PDB entry 1XNV | X-ray diffraction, 2.30 A resolution | chains A and B

== Chain A (and B) ==
Molecule: propionyl-CoA carboxylase complex B subunit
Organism: Streptomyces coelicolor
Notes: EC 6.4.1.3; fragment: B subunit; chain B of this document is another copy of the same molecule, construct and numbering; everything in this record applies to it too
UniProt: Q9X4K7 (Q9X4K7_STRCO); residue numbers follow UniProt; this construct covers 1-530
Sequence (530 residues; each row starts with the number of its first residue):
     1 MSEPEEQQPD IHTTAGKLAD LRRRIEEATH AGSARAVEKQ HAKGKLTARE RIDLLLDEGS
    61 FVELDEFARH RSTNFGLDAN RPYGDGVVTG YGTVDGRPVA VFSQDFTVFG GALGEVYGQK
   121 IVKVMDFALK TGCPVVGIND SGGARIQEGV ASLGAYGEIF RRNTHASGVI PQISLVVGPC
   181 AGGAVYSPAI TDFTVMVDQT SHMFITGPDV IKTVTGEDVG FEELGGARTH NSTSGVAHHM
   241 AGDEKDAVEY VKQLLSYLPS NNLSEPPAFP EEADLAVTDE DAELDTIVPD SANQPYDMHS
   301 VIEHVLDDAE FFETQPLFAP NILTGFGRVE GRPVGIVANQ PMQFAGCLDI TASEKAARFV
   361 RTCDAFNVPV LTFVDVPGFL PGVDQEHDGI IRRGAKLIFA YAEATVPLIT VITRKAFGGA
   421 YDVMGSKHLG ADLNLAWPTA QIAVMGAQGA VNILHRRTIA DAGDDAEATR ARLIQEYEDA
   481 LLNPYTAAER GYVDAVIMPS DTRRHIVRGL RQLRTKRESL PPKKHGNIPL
Disordered / not traced: 1-9

== Chain A / chain B interface ==
Contacting residue pairs (211; chain A residue first):
  F75(A) - L454(B)  hydrophobic
  F75(A) - H455(B)
  E115(A) - R490(B)  salt bridge
  I146(A) - L454(B)  hydrophobic
  Q147(A) - L454(B)
  G149(A) - V444(B)
  V150(A) - I442(B)
  V150(A) - A443(B)  hydrophobic
  V150(A) - V444(B)
  V150(A) - T486(B)
  V150(A) - Y492(B)
  A151(A) - R490(B)
  A151(A) - Y492(B)
  L153(A) - G418(B)
  L153(A) - Y421(B)  hydrophobic
  L153(A) - D422(B)
  L153(A) - A443(B)
  L153(A) - V444(B)  hydrophobic
  G154(A) - H428(B)
  G154(A) - Y492(B)
  Y156(A) - D422(B)
  G157(A) - D422(B)  hydrogen bond (backbone-side chain)
  G157(A) - H428(B)
  G157(A) - L429(B)
  E158(A) - H428(B)
  F160(A) - I398(B)  hydrophobic
  F160(A) - D422(B)
  R161(A) - H428(B)  hydrogen bond (side chain-backbone)
  R161(A) - L429(B)
  T164(A) - I398(B)
  T164(A) - F399(B)
  T164(A) - A402(B)
  T164(A) - E403(B)
  T164(A) - K523(B)
  H165(A) - A402(B)  hydrogen bond (side chain-backbone)
  H165(A) - L520(B)
  H165(A) - P521(B)
  H165(A) - K523(B)  hydrogen bond (backbone-side chain)
  S167(A) - F399(B)
  S167(A) - K523(B)  hydrogen bond (backbone-side chain)
  S167(A) - G526(B)
  S167(A) - N527(B)  hydrogen bond (side chain-backbone)
  G168(A) - K523(B)
  V169(A) - P522(B)
  V169(A) - K523(B)
  V185(A) - I391(B)
  Y186(A) - F379(B)
  Y186(A) - I390(B)
  Y186(A) - I391(B)
  Y186(A) - G394(B)
  Y186(A) - A395(B)
  A189(A) - I391(B)
  A189(A) - A395(B)  hydrophobic
  A189(A) - P529(B)
  I190(A) - A395(B)
  I190(A) - I398(B)  hydrophobic
  I190(A) - F399(B)  hydrophobic
  I190(A) - P529(B)  hydrophobic
  D192(A) - N527(B)
  M203(A) - E386(B)
  M203(A) - I391(B)  hydrophobic
  F204(A) - E386(B)
  I205(A) - F379(B)  hydrophobic
  I205(A) - E386(B)  hydrogen bond (backbone-side chain)
  V210(A) - P381(B)  hydrophobic
  I211(A) - P381(B)  hydrophobic
  I211(A) - G382(B)
  T215(A) - P381(B)
  E217(A) - V383(B)  hydrogen bond (side chain-backbone)
  V219(A) - V383(B)  hydrophobic
  E223(A) - H387(B)  hydrogen bond (backbone-side chain)
  L224(A) - E386(B)
  L224(A) - H387(B)
  T229(A) - H387(B)
  H230(A) - E386(B)  salt bridge
  H230(A) - I391(B)
  T233(A) - H387(B)
  S234(A) - E386(B)
  S234(A) - H387(B)
  S234(A) - G389(B)
  S234(A) - R392(B)  hydrogen bond (backbone-side chain)
  G235(A) - R392(B)  hydrogen bond (backbone-side chain)
  V236(A) - I391(B)  hydrophobic
  V236(A) - R392(B)
  N262(A) - P522(B)  hydrogen bond (side chain-backbone)
  N262(A) - K523(B)
  E354(A) - R392(B)  salt bridge
  E354(A) - L530(B)
  A357(A) - L530(B)  hydrophobic
  R358(A) - N527(B)  hydrogen bond (side chain-backbone)
  R358(A) - I528(B)
  R358(A) - P529(B)
  R358(A) - L530(B)
  R361(A) - H525(B)  hydrogen bond
  R361(A) - G526(B)  hydrogen bond (side chain-backbone)
  R361(A) - N527(B)
  R361(A) - I528(B)
  T362(A) - N527(B)  hydrogen bond
  D364(A) - K524(B)  salt bridge
  D364(A) - H525(B)  salt bridge
  A365(A) - H525(B)
  N367(A) - K524(B)
  F379(A) - Y186(B)
  F379(A) - I205(B)  hydrophobic
  P381(A) - T215(B)
  G382(A) - I211(B)
  G382(A) - E217(B)
  V383(A) - I211(B)  hydrophobic
  V383(A) - E217(B)  hydrogen bond (backbone-side chain)
  E386(A) - M203(B)
  E386(A) - F204(B)
  E386(A) - I205(B)  hydrogen bond (side chain-backbone)
  E386(A) - L224(B)
  E386(A) - H230(B)  salt bridge
  E386(A) - S234(B)
  H387(A) - E223(B)
  H387(A) - L224(B)
  H387(A) - T229(B)
  H387(A) - T233(B)
  H387(A) - S234(B)
  G389(A) - S234(B)
  I390(A) - Y186(B)
  I391(A) - V185(B)
  I391(A) - Y186(B)
  I391(A) - A189(B)
  I391(A) - M203(B)  hydrophobic
  I391(A) - H230(B)
  R392(A) - S234(B)  hydrogen bond (side chain-backbone)
  R392(A) - G235(B)  hydrogen bond (side chain-backbone)
  R392(A) - E354(B)  salt bridge
  R393(A) - R393(B)
  G394(A) - Y186(B)
  A395(A) - Y186(B)
  A395(A) - A189(B)  hydrophobic
  K396(A) - K396(B)
  K396(A) - L530(B)  hydrogen bond (side chain-backbone)
  I398(A) - F160(B)  hydrophobic
  I398(A) - I190(B)  hydrophobic
  F399(A) - T164(B)
  F399(A) - S167(B)
  F399(A) - I190(B)  hydrophobic
  A402(A) - T164(B)
  A402(A) - H165(B)  hydrogen bond (backbone-side chain)
  E403(A) - T164(B)
  E403(A) - H525(B)  salt bridge
  T405(A) - K524(B)  hydrogen bond
  V406(A) - K524(B)
  G418(A) - L153(B)
  Y421(A) - L153(B)  hydrophobic
  D422(A) - L153(B)
  D422(A) - G157(B)
  D422(A) - F160(B)
  H428(A) - G154(B)
  H428(A) - G157(B)
  H428(A) - E158(B)
  H428(A) - R161(B)
  L429(A) - G157(B)
  L429(A) - R161(B)
  G430(A) - R161(B)
  I442(A) - V150(B)
  A443(A) - V150(B)  hydrophobic
  A443(A) - L153(B)
  V444(A) - G149(B)
  V444(A) - V150(B)
  V444(A) - S152(B)
  V444(A) - L153(B)  hydrophobic
  M445(A) - I146(B)  hydrophobic
  I453(A) - I146(B)  hydrophobic
  L454(A) - F75(B)  hydrophobic
  L454(A) - I146(B)  hydrophobic
  L454(A) - Q147(B)
  H455(A) - F75(B)
  T486(A) - V150(B)
  R490(A) - E115(B)  salt bridge
  R490(A) - A151(B)
  Y492(A) - V150(B)
  Y492(A) - A151(B)
  L520(A) - H165(B)
  P521(A) - H165(B)
  P522(A) - V169(B)
  P522(A) - N262(B)  hydrogen bond (backbone-side chain)
  K523(A) - T164(B)  hydrogen bond (side chain-backbone)
  K523(A) - H165(B)  hydrogen bond (side chain-backbone)
  K523(A) - S167(B)  hydrogen bond (side chain-backbone)
  K523(A) - V169(B)
  K523(A) - N262(B)
  K524(A) - D364(B)  salt bridge
  K524(A) - N367(B)
  K524(A) - T405(B)  hydrogen bond
  K524(A) - V406(B)
  H525(A) - R361(B)
  H525(A) - D364(B)  salt bridge
  H525(A) - A365(B)
  H525(A) - E403(B)  salt bridge
  G526(A) - S167(B)
  G526(A) - R361(B)  hydrogen bond (backbone-side chain)
  N527(A) - S167(B)  hydrogen bond (backbone-side chain)
  N527(A) - D192(B)
  N527(A) - R358(B)  hydrogen bond (backbone-side chain)
  N527(A) - R361(B)
  N527(A) - T362(B)  hydrogen bond
  I528(A) - R358(B)  hydrogen bond (backbone-side chain)
  I528(A) - R361(B)
  P529(A) - A189(B)
  P529(A) - I190(B)  hydrophobic
  P529(A) - R358(B)
  L530(A) - E354(B)
  L530(A) - A357(B)  hydrophobic
  L530(A) - R358(B)
  L530(A) - K396(B)  hydrogen bond (backbone-side chain)
  L530(A) - I528(B)  hydrophobic
Other interface residues (no listed pair), chain A (108 interface residues in all): L129, A144, S152, G183, T206, V214, F318, G419, V423, A450, Y477, A487
Other interface residues (no listed pair), chain B (107 interface residues in all): A144, Y156, G168, G183, T206, V214, V219, V236, F318, G419, V423, K427, G430, M445, A450, I453, Y477, A487

== Overview ==
The interface between chain A and chain B involves 108 residues on one side and 107 on the other, with 34
hydrogen bonds and 12 salt bridges. Polar contacts include E115(A)-R490(B), H230(A)-E386(B) and
E354(A)-R392(B).
Both chains are propionyl-CoA carboxylase complex B subunit (Streptomyces coelicolor). Entry 1XNV (Acyl-CoA
Carboxylase Beta Subunit from S. coelicolor (PccB), apo form #1) was determined by X-ray diffraction together
with 1XNW, 1XNY and 1XO6 from the same study.
